PDB entry 1X1J | X-ray diffraction, 2.10 A resolution | chain A

# Chain A
Protein: xanthan lyase
Source organism: Bacillus sp. GL1
Notes: EC 4.2.2.12
Chain sequence (752 residues; each row starts with the number of its first residue):
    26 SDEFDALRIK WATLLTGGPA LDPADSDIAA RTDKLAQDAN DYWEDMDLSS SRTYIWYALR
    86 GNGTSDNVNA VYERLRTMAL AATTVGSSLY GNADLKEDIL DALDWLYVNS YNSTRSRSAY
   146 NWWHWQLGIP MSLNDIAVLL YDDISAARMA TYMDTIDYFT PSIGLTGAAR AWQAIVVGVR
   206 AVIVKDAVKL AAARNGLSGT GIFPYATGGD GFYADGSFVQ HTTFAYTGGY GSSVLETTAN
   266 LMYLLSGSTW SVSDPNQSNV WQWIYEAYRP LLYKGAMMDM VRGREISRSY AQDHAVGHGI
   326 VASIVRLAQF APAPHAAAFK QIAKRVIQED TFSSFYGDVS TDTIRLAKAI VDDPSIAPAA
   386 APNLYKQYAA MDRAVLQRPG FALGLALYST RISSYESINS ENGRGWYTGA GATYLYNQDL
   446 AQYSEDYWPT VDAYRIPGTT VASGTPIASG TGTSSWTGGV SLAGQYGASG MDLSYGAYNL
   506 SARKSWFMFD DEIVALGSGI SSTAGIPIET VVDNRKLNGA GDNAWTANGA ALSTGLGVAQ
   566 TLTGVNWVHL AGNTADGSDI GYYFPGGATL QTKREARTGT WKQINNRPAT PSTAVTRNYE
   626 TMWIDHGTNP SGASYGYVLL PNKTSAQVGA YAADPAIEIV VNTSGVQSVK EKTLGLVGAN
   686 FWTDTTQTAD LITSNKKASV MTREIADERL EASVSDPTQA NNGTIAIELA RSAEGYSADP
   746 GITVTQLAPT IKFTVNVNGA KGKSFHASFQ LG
Construct notes: engineered mutation Ala194 (Asn in 12313651)
Bound ions: Ca2+: Asp515, Asp516, Glu517, Glu676
Small-molecule neighbours: 4)-beta-D-glucuronic acid (46D; (4ar,6r,7s,8r,8ar)-8-((5R,6R)-3-carboxy-tetrahydro-4,5,6-trihydroxy-2H-pyran-2-yloxy)-hexahydro-6,7-dihydroxy-2-methylpyrano[3,2-d][1,3]dioxine-2-carboxylic acid)): Asn94, Asn146, Trp147, Trp148, His149, Trp197, His246, Tyr255, Arg309, Glu310, Arg313, Tyr315, Asn424, Arg612

# Overview
Bound to chain A: 4)-beta-D-glucuronic acid. Asp515, Asp516, Glu517 and Glu676 coordinate Ca2+.
Chain A is xanthan lyase (Bacillus sp. GL1); the structure, Crystal Structure of Xanthan Lyase (N194A) with a
Substrate, was determined by X-ray diffraction, deposited together with 1X1H.
